7WGI - chain A; structure by X-ray diffraction, 2.50 A resolution.

== Chain A ==
Name: Squalene synthase
From: Aspergillus flavus
Notes: EC 2.5.1.21
UniProt: A0A364LX79 (A0A364LX79_ASPFL); numbering as in UniProt (aligned over 1-470)
Amino-acid sequence (470 residues; numbered 1 to 470; the number before each row is that of its first residue):
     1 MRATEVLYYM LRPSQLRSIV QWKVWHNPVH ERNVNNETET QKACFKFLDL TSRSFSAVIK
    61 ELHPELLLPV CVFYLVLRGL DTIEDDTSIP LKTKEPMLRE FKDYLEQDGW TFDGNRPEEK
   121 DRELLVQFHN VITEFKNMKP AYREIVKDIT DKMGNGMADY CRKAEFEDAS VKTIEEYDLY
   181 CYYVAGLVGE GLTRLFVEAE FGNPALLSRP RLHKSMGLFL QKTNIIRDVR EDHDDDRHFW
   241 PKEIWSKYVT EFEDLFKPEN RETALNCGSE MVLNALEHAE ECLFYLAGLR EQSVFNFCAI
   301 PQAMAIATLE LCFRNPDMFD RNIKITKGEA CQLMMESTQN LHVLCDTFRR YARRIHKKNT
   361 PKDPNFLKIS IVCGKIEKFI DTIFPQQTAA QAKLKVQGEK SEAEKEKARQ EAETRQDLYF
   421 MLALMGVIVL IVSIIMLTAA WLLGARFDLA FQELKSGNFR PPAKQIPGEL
Not modelled in the structure: 1-35, 385-470
Residues lining bound ligands: indole (IND): Y74, A185, V188, G189, L192, M216, G217, L220, Y285, F297, C298

== In short ==
Ligands of chain A: indole.
Chain A is Squalene synthase (Aspergillus flavus); the structure, Crystal structure of AflSQS from Aspergillus
flavus, was determined by X-ray diffraction (same publication as 7WGH).
